PDB entry 2DE9 | X-ray diffraction, 1.30 A resolution | chain A

Chain A:
Name: Elastase-1
Source organism: Sus scrofa
Notes: EC 3.4.21.36
Reference sequence: P00772 (ELA1_PIG); residues 1-240 here correspond to UniProt positions 27-266 (UniProt number = residue number + 26)
Chain sequence (240 residues; each row starts with the number of its first residue):
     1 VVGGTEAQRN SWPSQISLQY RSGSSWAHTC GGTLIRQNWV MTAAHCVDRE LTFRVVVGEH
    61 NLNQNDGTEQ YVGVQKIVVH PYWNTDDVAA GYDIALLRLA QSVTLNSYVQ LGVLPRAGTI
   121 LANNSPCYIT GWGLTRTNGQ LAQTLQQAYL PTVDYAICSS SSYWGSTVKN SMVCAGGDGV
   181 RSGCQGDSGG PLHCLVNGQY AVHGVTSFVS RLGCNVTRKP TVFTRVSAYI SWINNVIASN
Disulfides: Cys30-Cys46, Cys127-Cys194, Cys158-Cys174, Cys184-Cys214

Overview:
Chain A is Elastase-1 (Sus scrofa); the structure, Crystal structure of porcine pancreatic elastase complexed
with Tris after soaking a tris-free solution, was determined by X-ray diffraction (same publication as 2DE8).
